PDB entry 4MFU | X-ray diffraction, 2.74 A resolution | chain A

== Chain A ==
Name: Beta-catenin-like protein 1
From: Homo sapiens
UniProt: Q8WYA6 (CTBL1_HUMAN); residue numbers follow UniProt; this construct covers 77-563
Chain sequence (490 residues; each row starts with the number of its first residue):
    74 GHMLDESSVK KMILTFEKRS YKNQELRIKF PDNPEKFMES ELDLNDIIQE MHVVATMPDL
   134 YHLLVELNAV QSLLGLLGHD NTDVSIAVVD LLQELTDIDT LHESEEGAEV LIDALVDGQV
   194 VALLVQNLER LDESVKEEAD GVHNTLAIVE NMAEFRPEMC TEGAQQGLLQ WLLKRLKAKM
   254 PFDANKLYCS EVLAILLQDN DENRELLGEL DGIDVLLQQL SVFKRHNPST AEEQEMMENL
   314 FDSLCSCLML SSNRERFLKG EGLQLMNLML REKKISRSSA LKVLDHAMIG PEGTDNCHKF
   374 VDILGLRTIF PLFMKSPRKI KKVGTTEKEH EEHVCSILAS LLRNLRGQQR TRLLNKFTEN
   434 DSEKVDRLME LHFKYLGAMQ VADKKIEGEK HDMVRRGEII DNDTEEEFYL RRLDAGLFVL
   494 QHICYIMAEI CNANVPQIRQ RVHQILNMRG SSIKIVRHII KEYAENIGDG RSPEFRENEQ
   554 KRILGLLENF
Disordered / not traced: 74-76
UniProt features mapped onto this chain:
  - motif: Met-130 to Leu-140 (Nuclear export signal (NES))
  - modified residue: Lys-91 (N6-acetyllysine), Ser-389 (Phosphoserine), Ser-545 (Phosphoserine)
  - natural variant: Met-466 (M466V: In IMD99)
  - mutagenesis: Met-521 to Phe-563 (No change in NLS binding nor folding)
Reported in the primary citation:
  - self-association interface (contacts with another copy of this molecule): Leu-87, Ile-101, Gly-148, Leu-196
  - mutagenesis - E167R, D213R, D256R, E308R, E402R: unchanged binding to CDC5L141-377
  - mutagenesis - E178R/E179R: decreased binding to CDC5L141-377
  - mutagenesis - E178R/E179R/E264R/E308R/D315R: abolished binding to CDC5L141-377

== In short ==
From UniProt: 2 mutagenesis sites. From the paper: E178R/E179R reduce binding to CDC5L141-377; a
self-association interface involving Leu-87, Ile-101 and Gly-148 among others; 7 substitutions were tested in
all.
Chain A is Beta-catenin-like protein 1 (Homo sapiens); the structure, Crystal structure of human
CTNNBL1(residues 77~563), was determined by X-ray diffraction together with 4MFV from the same study.
